8C5Y - chains E and F of the 12 polymer chains in the assembly; structure by electron microscopy, 3.35 A resolution.

Chain E:
Molecule: RPA32 subunit of the hetero-oligomeric complex involved in homologous recombination
Organism: Pyrococcus abyssi
Reference sequence: Q9V1Z1 (Q9V1Z1_PYRAB); residues 2-181 here correspond to UniProt positions 6-185 (UniProt number = residue number + 4)
Amino-acid sequence (180 residues; row label = number of the first residue in the row):
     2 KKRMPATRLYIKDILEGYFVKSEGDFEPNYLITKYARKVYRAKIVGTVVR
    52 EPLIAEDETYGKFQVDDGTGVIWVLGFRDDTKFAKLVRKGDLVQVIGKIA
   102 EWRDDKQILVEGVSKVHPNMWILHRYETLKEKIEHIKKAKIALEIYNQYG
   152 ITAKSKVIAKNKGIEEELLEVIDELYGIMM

Chain F:
Molecule: RPA14 subunit of the hetero-oligomeric complex involved in homologous recombination
Organism: Pyrococcus abyssi
Reference sequence: Q9V1Z0 (Q9V1Z0_PYRAB); residues 6-117 here = UniProt positions 6-117
Amino-acid sequence (112 residues; row label = number of the first residue in the row):
     6 RRRKPAVERKISEIREEDTRVSLIGRVIKVDKMDYMFWLDDGTGVAIIES
    56 ESDLPKVGQVVRVIGRIIRNEEGIHIYAEVIQDFSDADLEALEEIRELER
   106 KLLPRLEGEIVW

Chain E / chain F interface:
Residue-residue contacts (33):
  Tyr11(E) - Glu104(F)
  Lys35(E) - Ile115(F)
  Lys35(E) - Trp117(F)  hydrogen bond (side chain-backbone)
  Val50(E) - Arg8(F)
  Asp67(E) - Arg8(F)  salt bridge
  Asp67(E) - Lys9(F)
  Gly69(E) - Pro10(F)
  Gly69(E) - Ala11(F)
  Thr70(E) - Pro10(F)
  Gly71(E) - Pro10(F)
  Val72(E) - Arg8(F)
  Val72(E) - Lys9(F)
  Gly91(E) - Val85(F)
  Gly91(E) - Gln87(F)  hydrogen bond (backbone-side chain)
  Asp92(E) - Gln87(F)
  Leu93(E) - Gln87(F)
  His118(E) - Asp91(F)  salt bridge
  Pro119(E) - Phe89(F)  hydrophobic
  Asn120(E) - Asp91(F)
  Asn120(E) - Asp93(F)
  Arg126(E) - Glu104(F)  salt bridge
  Tyr127(E) - Ala96(F)  hydrogen bond (side chain-backbone)
  Tyr127(E) - Glu99(F)
  Tyr127(E) - Ile100(F)  hydrophobic
  Leu130(E) - Ile100(F)  hydrophobic
  Leu130(E) - Leu103(F)  hydrophobic
  Ile137(E) - Leu111(F)  hydrophobic
  Ile137(E) - Glu114(F)
  Ile137(E) - Ile115(F)  hydrophobic
  Lys141(E) - Arg110(F)
  Lys141(E) - Glu114(F)  salt bridge
  Lys141(E) - Ile115(F)
  Tyr177(E) - Trp117(F)  hydrophobic
Also at the interface, not in a pair above, chain E (31 interface residues in all): Leu16, Thr48, Lys90, Trp122, Ile123, Lys133, Ile134, Ala140, Leu144, Tyr147, Asn148
Also at the interface, not in a pair above, chain F (27 interface residues in all): Arg7, Glu13, Arg67, Ala92, Arg101, Leu107, Leu108, Val116

In short:
The interface between chain E and chain F involves 31 residues on one side and 27 on the other; the contacts
include 3 hydrogen bonds and 4 salt bridges. Polar contacts include Asp67(E)-Arg8(F), His118(E)-Asp91(F) and
Arg126(E)-Glu104(F).
Chain E is RPA32 subunit of the hetero-oligomeric complex involved in homologous recombination and chain F is
RPA14 subunit of the hetero-oligomeric complex involved in homologous recombination, both from Pyrococcus
abyssi; the structure, RPA tetrameric supercomplex from Pyrococcus abyssi, was determined by electron
microscopy, deposited together with 8AAJ, 8AAS, 8C5Z, 8OEJ and 8OEL.
